5O61 - chains A and N of the 57 polymer chains in the assembly; structure by electron microscopy, 3.31 A resolution.

== Chain A ==
Molecule: 23S rRNA
From: Mycobacterium smegmatis str. MC2 155
Sequence (3120 nucleotides; row label = number of the first residue in the row):
     1 UAAGUGUUUA AGGGCGCAUG GUGGAUGCCU UGGCACUGGG AGCCGAUGAA GGACGUAGGA
    61 GGCUGCGAUA AGCCUCGGGG AGCUGUCAAC CGAGCGUUGA UCCGAGGAUG UCCGAAUGGG
   121 GAAACCCGGC ACGAGUGAUG UCGUGUCACC AGGCGCUGAA UAUAUAGGCG UCUGGGGGGA
   181 ACGCGGGGAA GUGAAACAUC UCAGUACCCG UAGGAAGAGA AAACAAAAUG UGAUUCCGUG
   241 AGUAGUGGCG AGCGAAAGCG GAGGAUGGCU AAACCGUAUG CAUGUGAUAC CGGGUAGGGG
   301 UUGUGUGUGC GGGGUUGUGG GACCUAUCUU UCCGGCUCUA CCUGGCUGGA GGGCAGUGAG
   361 AAAAUGUUGU GGUUAGCGGA AAUGGCUUGG GAUGGCCUGC CGUAGACGGU GAGAGCCCGG
   421 UACGUGAAAA CCCGACGUCU GUCUUGAUGG UGUUCCCGAG UAGCAGCGGG CCCGUGGAAU
   481 CUGCUGUGAA UCUGCCGGGA CCACCCGGUA AGCCUGAAUA CUUCCCAGUG ACCGAUAGCG
   541 GAUUAGUACC GUGAGGGAAU GGUGAAAAGU ACCCCGGGAG GGGAGUGAAA GAGUACCUGA
   601 AACCGUGCGC UUACAAUCCG UCAGAGCCCU CGACGUGUCG UGGGGUGAUG GCGUGCCUUU
   661 UGAAGAAUGA GCCUGCGAGU CAGGGACAUG UCGCGAGGUU AACCCGGGUG GGGUAGCCGC
   721 AGCGAAAGCG AGUCUGAAUA GGGCGUAUCC ACACAAGAGU GUGUGGUGUA GUGGUGUGUU
   781 CUGGACCCGA AGCGGAGUGA UCUACCCAUG GCCAGGGUGA AGCGCGGGUA AGACCGCGUG
   841 GAGGCCCGAA CCCACUUAGG UUGAAGACUG AGGGGAUGAG CUGUGGGUAG GGGUGAAAGG
   901 CCAAUCAAAC UCCGUGAUAG CUGGUUCUCC CCGAAAUGCA UUUAGGUGCA GCGUCGCAUG
   961 UUUCUUGCCG GAGGUAGAGC UACUGGAUGG CCGAUGGGCC CCACAGGGUU ACUGACGUCA
  1021 GCCAAACUCC GAAUGCCGGU AAGUCCAAGA GUGCGGCAGU GAGACGGCGG GGGAUAAGCU
  1081 CCGUGCGUCG AGAGGGAAAC AGCCCAGAUC GCCGGCUAAG GCCCCUAAGC GUGUGCUAAG
  1141 UGGAAAAGGA UGUGCAGUCG CGAAGACAAC CAGGAGGUUG GCUUAGAAGC AGCCACCCUU
  1201 GAAAGAGUGC GUAAUAGCUC ACUGGUCAAG UGAUUGUGCG CCGAUAAUGU AGCGGGGCUC
  1261 AAGCACACCG CCGAAGCCGC GGCAGCCAAC GUGUUGGCUG GGUAGGGGAG CGUCCUGCAU
  1321 CCGGUGAAGC CGCCGAGUGA UCGAGUGGUG GAGGGUGUGG GAGUGAGAAU GCAGGCAUGA
  1381 GUAGCGAUUA GGCAAGUGAG AACCUUGCCC GCCGAAAGAC CAAGGGUUCC UGGGCCAGGC
  1441 CAGUCCGCCC AGGGUGAGUC GGGACCUAAG GCGAGGCCGA CAGGCGUAGU CGAUGGACAA
  1501 CGGGUUGAUA UUCCCGUACC CGUGUAUGUG CGUCCAUGAU GAAUCAGCGG UACUAACCAU
  1561 CCAAAACCAC CGUGACCGCA CCUUUCGGGG UGUGGCGUUG GUGGGGCUGC AUGGGACCUU
  1621 CGUUGGUAGU AGUCAAGCGA UGGGGUGACG CAGGAAGGUA GCCGUACCGG UCAGUGGUAA
  1681 UACCGGGGUA AGCCUGUAGG GAGUCAGAUA GGUAAAUCCG UCUGGCAUAU AUCCUGAGAG
  1741 GUGAUGCAUA GCCGAGUGAG GCGAAUUCGG UGAUCCUAUG CUGCCGAGAA AAGCCUCUAG
  1801 CGAGGACAUA CACGGCCCGU ACCCCAAACC AACACAGGUG GUCAGGUAGA GAAUACUAAG
  1861 GCGUACGAGU GAACUAUGGU UAAGGAACUC GGCAAAAUGC CCCCGUAACU UCGGGAGAAG
  1921 GGGGACCCAC AUGGCGUGUA AGCCUUUACG GCCCAAGCGU GAGUGGGUGG CACAAACCAG
  1981 UGAGAAGCGA CUGUUUACUA AAAACACAGG UCCGUGCGAA GUCGCAAGAC GAUGUAUACG
  2041 GACUGACGCC UGCCCGGUGC UGGAAGGUUA AGAGGACCCG UUAACUCCCU UUGGGGGUGA
  2101 AGCGGAGAAU UUAAGCCCCA GUAAACGGCG GUGGUAACUA UAACCAUCCU AAGGUAGCGA
  2161 AAUUCCUUGU CGGGUAAGUU CCGACCUGCA CGAAUGGCGU AACGACUUCU CAACUGUCUC
  2221 AACCAUAGAC UCGGCGAAAU UGCACUACGA GUAAAGAUGC UCGUUACGCG CGGCAGGACG
  2281 AAAAGACCCC GGGACCUUCA CUACAACUUG GUAUUGGUGC UCGAUACGGU UUGUGUAGGA
  2341 UAGGUGGGAG ACUGUGAAGC UCACACGCCA GUGUGGGUGG AGUCGUUGUU GAAAUACCAC
  2401 UCUGAUCGUA UUGGGCCUCU AACCUCGGAC CGUAUAUCCG GUUCAGGGAC AGUGCCUGGU
  2461 GGGUAGUUUA ACUGGGGCGG UUGCCUCCUA AAAUGUAACG GAGGCGCCCA AAGGUUCCCU
  2521 CAACCUGGAC GGCAAUCAGG UGUUGAGUGU AAGUGCACAA GGGAGCUUGA CUGCGAGACG
  2581 GACAUGUCGA GCAGGGACGA AAGUCGGGAC UAGUGAUCCG GCACCUCUGA GUGGAAGGGG
  2641 UGUCGCUCAA CGGAUAAAAG GUACCCCGGG GAUAACAGGC UGAUCUUCCC CAAGAGUCCA
  2701 UAUCGACGGG AUGGUUUGGC ACCUCGAUGU CGGCUCGUCG CAUCCUGGGG CUGGAGCAGG
  2761 UCCCAAGGGU UGGGCUGUUC GCCCAUUAAA GCGGCACGCG AGCUGGGUUU AGAACGUCGU
  2821 GAGACAGUUC GGUCUCUAUC CGCCGCGCGC GUCAGAAGCU UGAGGAAACC UGUCCCUAGU
  2881 ACGAGAGGAC CGGGACGGAC GAACCUCUGG UAUACCAGUU GUCCCACCAG GGGCACGGCU
  2941 GGAUAGCCAC GUUCGGACAG GAUAACCGCU GAAAGCAUCU AAGCGGGAAA CCUCUUCCAA
  3001 GACCAGGCUU CUCACCCUCU AGGAGGGAUA AGGCCCCCCG CAGACCACGG GAUUGAUAGA
  3061 CCAGACCUGG AAGCCUAGUA AUAGGUGCAG GGAACUGGCA CUAACCGGCC GAAAACUUAC
Not modelled in the structure: 1
Bound ions: Mg2+ site 1: U7, A3024; Mg2+ site 2 near G13 (its only coordinating residue here); Mg2+ site 3: C28, G1354; Mg2+ site 4: C43, G214; Mg2+ site 5: G55, G65; Mg2+ site 6 near U69 (its only coordinating residue here); Mg2+ site 7 near U117 (its only coordinating residue here); Mg2+ site 8: G152, U171; Mg2+ site 9: A159, U163; Mg2+ site 10: G191, U2467; Mg2+ site 11: A196, C197; Mg2+ site 12 near G204 (its only coordinating residue here); 240 more Mg2+ sites not listed
Small-molecule neighbours: phenylalanine (PHE): A2286, C2287, U2809, U2810

== Chain N ==
Name: 50S ribosomal protein L16
From: Mycobacterium smegmatis str. MC2 155
UniProtKB: A0QSD8 (RL16_MYCS2); residues 1-138 here = UniProt positions 1-138
Sequence (138 residues; each row starts with the number of its first residue):
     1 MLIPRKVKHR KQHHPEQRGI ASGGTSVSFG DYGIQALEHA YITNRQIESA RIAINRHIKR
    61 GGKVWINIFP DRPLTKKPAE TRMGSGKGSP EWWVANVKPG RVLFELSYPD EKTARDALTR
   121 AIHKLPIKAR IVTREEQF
Not modelled in the structure: 137-138
Bound ions: Mg2+ site 1: Glu16 (shared with G1070(A) of chain A); Mg2+ site 2 near Leu125 (its only coordinating residue here)

== Interface between chain A and chain N ==
Pairs across the interface - 94 pairs, chain A then chain N:
  A976(A) - Arg18(N)  hydrogen bond to the phosphate
  G977(A) - Glu16(N)  phosphate contact
  G977(A) - Arg18(N)  salt bridge to the phosphate
  A978(A) - Ser22(N)  hydrogen bond to the phosphate
  U984(A) - Lys8(N)  hydrogen bond to the base
  G986(A) - Pro4(N)  phosphate contact
  G986(A) - Arg5(N)  salt bridge to the phosphate
  G986(A) - Lys6(N)  salt bridge to the phosphate
  G986(A) - Asp71(N)  sugar contact
  A987(A) - Pro4(N)  phosphate contact
  A987(A) - Arg5(N)  salt bridge to the phosphate
  A987(A) - Phe69(N)  sugar contact
  U988(A) - Ile66(N)  sugar contact
  G989(A) - Lys63(N)  phosphate contact
  G989(A) - Trp65(N)  hydrogen bond to the sugar
  G990(A) - Lys63(N)  salt bridge to the phosphate
  G1021(A) - Ser28(N)  sugar contact
  C1022(A) - Gly23(N)  phosphate contact
  C1022(A) - Gly24(N)  hydrogen bond to the phosphate
  C1022(A) - Arg101(N)  hydrogen bond to the sugar
  C1023(A) - Asp71(N)  hydrogen bond to the sugar
  A1024(A) - Arg72(N)  sugar contact
  A1025(A) - Lys11(N)  hydrogen bond to the base
  A1025(A) - Gln12(N)  base contact
  A1025(A) - His13(N)  stacking on the base
  A1026(A) - His9(N)  stacking on the base
  A1026(A) - Lys11(N)  hydrogen bond to the base
  C1027(A) - Lys8(N)  salt bridge to the phosphate
  C1027(A) - His9(N)  salt bridge to the phosphate
  G1070(A) - Glu16(N)  phosphate contact
  G1071(A) - His13(N)  sugar contact
  G1072(A) - His13(N)  phosphate contact
  G1072(A) - Lys87(N)  salt bridge to the phosphate
  G1073(A) - Lys77(N)  sugar contact
  G1073(A) - Lys87(N)  salt bridge to the phosphate
  G1073(A) - Gly88(N)  hydrogen bond to the phosphate
  A1074(A) - Thr75(N)  phosphate contact
  A1074(A) - Lys76(N)  phosphate contact
  A1074(A) - Lys77(N)  hydrogen bond to the phosphate
  U1075(A) - His14(N)  base contact
  U1075(A) - Pro15(N)  base contact
  U1075(A) - Glu16(N)  base contact
  U1075(A) - Gln17(N)  hydrogen bond to the base
  U1075(A) - Tyr41(N)  hydrogen bond to the base
  U1075(A) - Leu74(N)  phosphate contact
  A1076(A) - Met83(N)  base contact
  A1147(A) - Lys128(N)  salt bridge to the phosphate
  G1148(A) - His123(N)  sugar contact
  G1148(A) - Lys128(N)  salt bridge to the phosphate
  G1149(A) - His123(N)  salt bridge to the phosphate
  C1194(A) - Arg60(N)  salt bridge to the phosphate
  A1195(A) - Arg60(N)  salt bridge to the phosphate
  G2474(A) - Met83(N)  base contact
  G2474(A) - Gly84(N)  base contact
  G2475(A) - Arg82(N)  salt bridge to the phosphate
  U2489(A) - His13(N)  sugar contact
  C2499(A) - Gly84(N)  sugar contact
  C2499(A) - Ser85(N)  hydrogen bond to the sugar
  C2499(A) - Gly86(N)  phosphate contact
  G2500(A) - Gly84(N)  phosphate contact
  G2500(A) - Ser85(N)  phosphate contact
  G2500(A) - Gly86(N)  hydrogen bond to the phosphate
  G2500(A) - Lys87(N)  hydrogen bond to the phosphate
  G2501(A) - Lys11(N)  sugar contact
  G2501(A) - Gly86(N)  phosphate contact
  G2501(A) - Lys87(N)  hydrogen bond to the phosphate
  A2502(A) - Arg10(N)  salt bridge to the phosphate
  A2502(A) - Lys11(N)  salt bridge to the phosphate
  A2683(A) - Lys76(N)  sugar contact
  C2691(A) - His123(N)  sugar contact
  C2691(A) - Lys124(N)  hydrogen bond to the base
  A2692(A) - Arg120(N)  sugar contact
  A2693(A) - Arg56(N)  sugar contact
  A2693(A) - Arg120(N)  salt bridge to the phosphate
  G2694(A) - Arg56(N)  salt bridge to the phosphate
  A2706(A) - Lys124(N)  base contact
  C2707(A) - Ser49(N)  hydrogen bond to the base
  C2707(A) - Lys124(N)  hydrogen bond to the base
  G2708(A) - Arg45(N)  salt bridge to the phosphate
  G2708(A) - Gln46(N)  phosphate contact
  G2708(A) - Ser49(N)  sugar contact
  G2708(A) - His123(N)  hydrogen bond to the base
  G2708(A) - Lys124(N)  hydrogen bond to the sugar
  G2709(A) - Gln46(N)  hydrogen bond to the phosphate
  G2709(A) - Lys124(N)  sugar contact
  G2709(A) - Leu125(N)  sugar contact
  G2709(A) - Pro126(N)  phosphate contact
  U2717(A) - Glu80(N)  hydrogen bond to the sugar
  G2718(A) - Glu80(N)  phosphate contact
  G2719(A) - Thr81(N)  sugar contact
  G2719(A) - Arg82(N)  salt bridge to the phosphate
  G2719(A) - Met83(N)  sugar contact
  C2720(A) - Arg82(N)  salt bridge to the phosphate
  C2720(A) - Met83(N)  hydrogen bond to the phosphate
Also at the interface, not in a pair above, chain A (53 interface residues in all): G985, A1020, A1077, C2690, G2710
Also at the interface, not in a pair above, chain N (53 interface residues in all): Ile20, Phe29, Ile127

== Overview ==
Chain A and chain N each contribute 53 residues to their interface; the contacts include 25 hydrogen bonds, 22
salt bridges and 2 aromatic stacking contacts. Among the polar pairs are U984(A)-Lys8(N), A1025(A)-Lys11(N)
and A1026(A)-Lys11(N). Ligands of chain A: phenylalanine.
Chain A is 23S rRNA and chain N is 50S ribosomal protein L16, both from Mycobacterium smegmatis str. MC2 155;
the structure, The complete structure of the Mycobacterium smegmatis 70S ribosome, was determined by electron
microscopy (same publication as 5O5J and 5O60).
